3JC5 - chains 3 and 7 of the 11 polymer chains in the assembly; structure by electron microscopy, 4.70 A resolution (low resolution: residue-level contacts below are approximate; hydrogen-bond / salt-bridge calls are withheld).

Chain 3:
Protein: DNA replication licensing factor MCM3
From: Saccharomyces cerevisiae
Notes: EC 3.6.4.12
UniProtKB: P24279 (MCM3_YEAST); residues 1-971 here = UniProt positions 1-971
Amino-acid sequence (971 residues; row label = number of the first residue in the row):
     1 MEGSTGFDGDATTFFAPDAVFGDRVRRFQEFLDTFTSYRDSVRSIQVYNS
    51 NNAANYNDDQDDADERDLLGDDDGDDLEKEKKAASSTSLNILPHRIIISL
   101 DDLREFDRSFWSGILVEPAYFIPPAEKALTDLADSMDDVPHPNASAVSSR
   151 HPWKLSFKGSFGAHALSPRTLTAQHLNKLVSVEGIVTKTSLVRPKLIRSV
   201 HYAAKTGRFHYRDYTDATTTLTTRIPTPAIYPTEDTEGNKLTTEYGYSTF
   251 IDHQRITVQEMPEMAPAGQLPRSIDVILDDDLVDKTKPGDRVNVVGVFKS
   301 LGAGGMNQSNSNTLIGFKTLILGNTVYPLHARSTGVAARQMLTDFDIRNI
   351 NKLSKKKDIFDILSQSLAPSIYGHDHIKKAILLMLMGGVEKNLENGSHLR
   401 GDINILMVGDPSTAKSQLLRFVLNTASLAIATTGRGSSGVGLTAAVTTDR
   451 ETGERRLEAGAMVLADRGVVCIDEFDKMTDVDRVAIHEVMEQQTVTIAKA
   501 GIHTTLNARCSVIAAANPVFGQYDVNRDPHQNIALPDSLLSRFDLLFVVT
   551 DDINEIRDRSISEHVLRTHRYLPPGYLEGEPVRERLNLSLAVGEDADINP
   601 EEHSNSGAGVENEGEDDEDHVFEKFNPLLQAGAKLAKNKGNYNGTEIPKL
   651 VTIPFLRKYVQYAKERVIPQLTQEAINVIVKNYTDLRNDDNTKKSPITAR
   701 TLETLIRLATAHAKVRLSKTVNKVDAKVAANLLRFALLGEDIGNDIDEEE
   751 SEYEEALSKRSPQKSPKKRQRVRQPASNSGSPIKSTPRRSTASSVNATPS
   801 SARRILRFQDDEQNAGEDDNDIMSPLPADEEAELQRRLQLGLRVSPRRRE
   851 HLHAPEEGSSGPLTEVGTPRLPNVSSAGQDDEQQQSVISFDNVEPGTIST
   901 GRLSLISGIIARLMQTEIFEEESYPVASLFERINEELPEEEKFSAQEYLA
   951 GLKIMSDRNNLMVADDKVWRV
Not modelled in the structure: 1-17, 57-90, 141-150, 331-339, 571-650, 739-971
UniProt features mapped onto this chain:
  - motif: Ser541 to Asp544 (Arginine finger)
  - binding site (ATP): Gly409 to Ser416
  - modified residue: Ser761 (Phosphoserine), Ser777 (Phosphoserine), Ser781 (Phosphoserine), Thr868 (Phosphothreonine)
  - mutagenesis: Lys415 (K415A: No effect on MCM2-7 complex helicase activity. Loss of MCM2-7 complex helicase activity; when associated with MCM5 A-422. Reduces MCM2-7 complex helicase activity ...)

Chain 7:
Protein: DNA replication licensing factor MCM7
From: Saccharomyces cerevisiae
Notes: EC 3.6.4.12
UniProtKB: P38132 (MCM7_YEAST); numbering as in UniProt (aligned over 1-845)
Amino-acid sequence (845 residues; each row starts with the number of its first residue):
     1 MSAALPSIQLPVDYNNLFNEITDFLVTFKQDTLSSDATRNENEDENLDAE
    51 NIEQHLLEKGPKYMAMLQKVANRELNSVIIDLDDILQYQNEKFLQGTQAD
   101 DLVSAIQQNANHFTELFCRAIDNNMPLPTKEIDYKDDVLDVILNQRRLRN
   151 ERMLSDRTNEIRSENLMDTTMDPPSSMNDALREVVEDETELFPPNLTRRY
   201 FLYFKPLSQNCARRYRKKAISSKPLSVRQIKGDFLGQLITVRGIITRVSD
   251 VKPAVEVIAYTCDQCGYEVFQEVNSRTFTPLSECTSEECSQNQTKGQLFM
   301 STRASKFSAFQECKIQELSQQVPVGHIPRSLNIHVNGTLVRSLSPGDIVD
   351 VTGIFLPAPYTGFKALKAGLLTETYLEAQFVRQHKKKFASFSLTSDVEER
   401 VMELITSGDVYNRLAKSIAPEIYGNLDVKKALLLLLVGGVDKRVGDGMKI
   451 RGDINVCLMGDPGVAKSQLLKAICKISPRGVYTTGKGSSGVGLTAAVMKD
   501 PVTDEMILEGGALVLADNGICCIDEFDKMDESDRTAIHEVMEQQTISISK
   551 AGINTTLNARTSILAAANPLYGRYNPRLSPLDNINLPAALLSRFDILFLM
   601 LDIPSRDDDEKLAEHVTYVHMHNKQPDLDFTPVEPSKMREYIAYAKTKRP
   651 VMSEAVNDYVVQAYIRLRQDSKREMDSKFSFGQATPRTLLGIIRLSQALA
   701 KLRLADMVDIDDVEEALRLVRVSKESLYQETNKSKEDESPTTKIFTIIKK
   751 MLQETGKNTLSYENIVKTVRLRGFTMLQLSNCIQEYSYLNVWHLINEGNT
   801 LKFVDDGTMDTDQEDSLVSTPKLAPQTTASANVSAQDSDIDLQDA
Not modelled in the structure: 1-3, 32-59, 160-189, 496-511, 730-845
UniProt features mapped onto this chain:
  - motif: Ser592 to Asp595 (Arginine finger)
  - binding site (ATP): Tyr423, Gly463, Ala465, Lys466, Ser467, Asn568, Arg593, Arg687
  - modified residue: Thr811 (Phosphothreonine), Ser819 (Phosphoserine), Ser838 (Phosphoserine)
  - mutagenesis: Lys466 (K466A: Loss of MCM2-7 complex helicase activity)
Disulfides: Cys474-Cys522

Chain 3 / chain 7 interface:
Pairs across the interface - 111 pairs, chain 3 then chain 7:
  Asn52(3) with Lys218(7)
  Ala53(3) with Lys217(7); Lys218(7)
  Ala54(3) with Lys217(7)
  Asn55(3) with Lys217(7)
  Tyr56(3) with Tyr215(7); Lys217(7)
  Leu191(3) with Arg329(7)
  Val192(3) with Arg329(7)
  Arg193(3) with Leu371(7)
  Pro194(3) with Leu371(7); Thr372(7)
  Lys195(3) with Gly369(7)
  Leu196(3) with Gly369(7); Leu370(7); Thr372(7)
  Tyr202(3) with Asp13(7); Tyr14(7); His112(7)
  Arg208(3) with Ser7(7)
  Phe209(3) with Ser7(7); Ile8(7); Leu10(7)
  His210(3) with Leu5(7)
  Tyr211(3) with Leu5(7); Pro6(7); Ser7(7); Ile8(7)
  Arg212(3) with Leu5(7)
  Asp216(3) with Ala368(7); Gly369(7)
  Ala229(3) with Leu370(7)
  Tyr231(3) with Pro359(7)
  Pro232(3) with Leu5(7)
  Asp235(3) with Ala4(7); Leu5(7)
  Glu244(3) with Tyr14(7); Asn109(7); His112(7)
  Tyr245(3) with Gln108(7); Asn109(7); Asn111(7); Gly236(7); Leu356(7)
  Gly246(3) with Gln108(7); Leu235(7); Gly236(7); Gln237(7)
  Tyr247(3) with Leu10(7)
  Phe250(3) with Gly232(7); Asp233(7); Leu235(7); Thr372(7)
  Asp280(3) with Lys231(7)
  Asp284(3) with His326(7)
  Lys287(3) with Gly325(7); His326(7)
  Lys391(3) with His622(7); Asn623(7)
  Leu393(3) with Glu421(7); Asn623(7)
  Asn395(3) with Glu634(7); Pro635(7)
  Gly396(3) with Glu421(7); Lys475(7)
  Ser397(3) with Glu421(7); Lys471(7); Lys475(7)
  His398(3) with Lys475(7)
  Glu454(3) with Thr246(7); Arg247(7); Lys314(7)
  Arg456(3) with Thr246(7); Gln316(7); Pro328(7); Ser330(7)
  Leu457(3) with Gln316(7)
  Glu458(3) with Pro328(7)
  Ala459(3) with Ser319(7)
  Leu464(3) with Val322(7)
  Val484(3) with Thr484(7)
  His487(3) with Glu525(7)
  Glu488(3) with Thr484(7)
  Glu491(3) with Gln468(7)
  Gln492(3) with Lys471(7); Tyr482(7)
  Ala498(3) with Leu515(7)
  Gly501(3) with Pro345(7)
  Ile502(3) with Ile244(7); Ile245(7); Gly346(7)
  His503(3) with Gly346(7); Leu515(7)
  Thr504(3) with Gly346(7)
  Leu671(3) with His620(7); Met621(7)
  Thr672(3) with Met621(7)
  Gln673(3) with Met621(7)
  Ile676(3) with Thr617(7); His620(7); Met621(7)
  Ile679(3) with Thr617(7); His620(7)
  Val680(3) with Ala613(7); Thr617(7)
  Arg687(3) with Asp602(7)
  Asn688(3) with Pro604(7)
  Thr698(3) with Pro462(7); Gly463(7)
  Leu702(3) with Val616(7)
  Ile706(3) with His620(7)
Other interface residues (no listed pair), chain 3 (73 interface residues in all): Ile230, Thr286, Pro288, Glu394, Arg455, Thr496, Tyr683, Thr684, Ser695, Ile697
Other interface residues (no listed pair), chain 7 (77 interface residues in all): Pro323, Val324, Pro357, Glu373, Thr374, Thr483, Arg573, Asp609, Leu612, Glu614, Tyr618, Lys624, Val633

Overview:
The interface between chain 3 and chain 7 involves 73 residues on one side and 77 on the other. UniProt lists
8 ATP-binding residues and one mutagenesis site on chain 3; 8 ATP-binding residues and one mutagenesis site on
chain 7.
Chain 3 is DNA replication licensing factor MCM3 and chain 7 is DNA replication licensing factor MCM7, both
from Saccharomyces cerevisiae; the structure, Structure of the eukaryotic replicative CMG helicase and
pumpjack motion, was determined by electron microscopy (same publication as 3JC6 and 3JC7).
